Entry 1TPB (X-ray diffraction, 1.90 A resolution); this record covers chains 1 and 2.

== Chain 1 (and 2) ==
Molecule: Triosephosphate isomerase
Source organism: Gallus gallus
Notes: EC 5.3.1.1; chain 2 of this document is another copy of the same molecule, construct and numbering; everything in this record applies to it too
UniProtKB: P00940 (TPIS_CHICK); residues 2-248 here correspond to UniProt positions 1-247 (UniProt number = residue number - 1)
Chain sequence (247 residues; numbered 2 to 248; the number before each row is that of its first residue):
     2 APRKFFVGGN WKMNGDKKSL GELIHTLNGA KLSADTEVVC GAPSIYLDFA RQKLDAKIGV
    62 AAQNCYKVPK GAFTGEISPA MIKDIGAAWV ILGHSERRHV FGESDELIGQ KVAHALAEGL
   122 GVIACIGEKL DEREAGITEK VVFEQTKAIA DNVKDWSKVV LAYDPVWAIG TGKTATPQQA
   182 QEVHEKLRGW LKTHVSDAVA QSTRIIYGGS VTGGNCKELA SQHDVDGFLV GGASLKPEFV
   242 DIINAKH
Unresolved in the structure: 2-3
Differences from the reference sequence: conflict Asp-165 (Glu164 in P00940), Thr-194 (Ser193 in P00940)
Small-molecule neighbours: phosphoglycolohydroxamic acid (PGH): Asn-11, Lys-13, His-95, Asp-165, Ala-169, Ile-170, Gly-171, Gly-209, Gly-210, Ser-211, Val-212, Leu-230, Val-231, Gly-232, Gly-233

== Interface between chain 1 and chain 2 ==
Residue-residue contacts (86):
  Asn-11(1) / Thr-75(2)  hydrogen bond
  Lys-13(1) / Gly-72(2)
  Lys-13(1) / Ala-73(2)
  Lys-13(1) / Thr-75(2)
  Met-14(1) / Tyr-67(2)  hydrophobic
  Met-14(1) / Val-69(2)
  Met-14(1) / Pro-70(2)
  Met-14(1) / Lys-71(2)
  Met-14(1) / Gly-72(2)  hydrogen bond (backbone-backbone)
  Met-14(1) / Phe-74(2)
  Met-14(1) / Glu-77(2)
  Met-14(1) / Ile-78(2)
  Met-14(1) / Ser-79(2)
  Met-14(1) / Met-82(2)
  Asn-15(1) / Lys-71(2)
  Asn-15(1) / Gly-72(2)
  Asn-15(1) / Met-82(2)
  Gly-16(1) / Met-82(2)
  Asp-17(1) / Asp-85(2)
  Lys-18(1) / Asp-49(2)  salt bridge
  Lys-18(1) / Asp-85(2)  hydrogen bond (backbone-side chain)
  Lys-18(1) / Ile-86(2)
  Ser-45(1) / Ser-45(2)  hydrogen bond
  Ser-45(1) / Ile-46(2)
  Ser-45(1) / Ile-78(2)
  Ile-46(1) / Ser-45(2)
  Ile-46(1) / Leu-48(2)  hydrophobic
  Ile-46(1) / Ile-78(2)  hydrophobic
  Ile-46(1) / Met-82(2)
  Ile-46(1) / Ile-83(2)  hydrophobic
  Tyr-47(1) / Met-82(2)
  Tyr-47(1) / Asp-85(2)  hydrogen bond
  Tyr-47(1) / Ile-86(2)  hydrophobic
  Asp-49(1) / Lys-18(2)  salt bridge
  Gln-64(1) / Thr-75(2)
  Gln-64(1) / Gly-76(2)  hydrogen bond (side chain-backbone)
  Tyr-67(1) / Val-101(2)
  Tyr-67(1) / Phe-102(2)  hydrophobic
  Val-69(1) / Met-14(2)
  Pro-70(1) / Met-14(2)
  Lys-71(1) / Met-14(2)
  Lys-71(1) / Asn-15(2)
  Gly-72(1) / Lys-13(2)
  Gly-72(1) / Met-14(2)  hydrogen bond (backbone-backbone)
  Gly-72(1) / Asn-15(2)  hydrogen bond (backbone-side chain)
  Ala-73(1) / Lys-13(2)
  Ala-73(1) / Glu-97(2)
  Phe-74(1) / Met-14(2)
  Phe-74(1) / Glu-97(2)
  Thr-75(1) / Asn-11(2)  hydrogen bond
  Thr-75(1) / Lys-13(2)
  Thr-75(1) / Gln-64(2)
  Thr-75(1) / His-95(2)
  Thr-75(1) / Glu-97(2)  hydrogen bond
  Thr-75(1) / Arg-98(2)  hydrogen bond (backbone-side chain)
  Gly-76(1) / Gln-64(2)  hydrogen bond (backbone-side chain)
  Gly-76(1) / Arg-98(2)
  Glu-77(1) / Met-14(2)
  Glu-77(1) / Arg-98(2)  salt bridge
  Glu-77(1) / Phe-102(2)
  Ile-78(1) / Met-14(2)
  Ile-78(1) / Ser-45(2)
  Ile-78(1) / Ile-46(2)  hydrophobic
  Ser-79(1) / Met-14(2)
  Met-82(1) / Met-14(2)
  Met-82(1) / Asn-15(2)
  Met-82(1) / Gly-16(2)
  Met-82(1) / Pro-44(2)  hydrophobic
  Met-82(1) / Ile-46(2)
  Met-82(1) / Tyr-47(2)
  Ile-83(1) / Ile-46(2)
  Asp-85(1) / Asp-17(2)
  Asp-85(1) / Lys-18(2)  hydrogen bond (side chain-backbone)
  Asp-85(1) / Tyr-47(2)  hydrogen bond
  Ile-86(1) / Lys-18(2)
  Ile-86(1) / Ile-46(2)  hydrophobic
  Ile-86(1) / Tyr-47(2)  hydrophobic
  His-95(1) / Thr-75(2)  hydrogen bond
  Glu-97(1) / Ala-73(2)
  Glu-97(1) / Phe-74(2)
  Glu-97(1) / Thr-75(2)  hydrogen bond
  Arg-98(1) / Thr-75(2)  hydrogen bond (side chain-backbone)
  Arg-98(1) / Gly-76(2)
  Arg-98(1) / Glu-77(2)  salt bridge
  Phe-102(1) / Tyr-67(2)  hydrophobic
  Phe-102(1) / Glu-77(2)
Also at the interface, not in a pair above, chain 1 (37 interface residues in all): Pro-44, Leu-48, Gln-53, Asn-65, Val-101
Also at the interface, not in a pair above, chain 2 (37 interface residues in all): Gln-53, Asn-65

== Overview ==
Chain 1 and chain 2 each contribute 37 residues to their interface; the contacts include 17 hydrogen bonds and
4 salt bridges. Polar pairs include Lys-18(1)/Asp-49(2), Glu-77(1)/Arg-98(2) and Asn-11(1)/Thr-75(2). Ligands
of chain 1: phosphoglycolohydroxamic acid.
Both chains are Triosephosphate isomerase (Gallus gallus). Entry 1TPB (Offset of a catalytic lesion by a bound
water soluble) was determined by X-ray diffraction together with 1TPC from the same study.
